PDB entry 2H7D | solution NMR | chains A and B

# Chain A
Molecule: Talin-1
Source organism: Gallus gallus
Notes: fragment: F3 domain
UniProt: P54939 (TLN1_CHICK); residues 309-405 here = UniProt positions 309-405
Amino-acid sequence (101 residues; row label = number of the first residue in the row):
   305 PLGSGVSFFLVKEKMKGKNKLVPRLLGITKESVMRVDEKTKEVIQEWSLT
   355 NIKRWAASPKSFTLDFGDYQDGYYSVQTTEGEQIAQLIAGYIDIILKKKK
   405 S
Differences from the reference sequence: cloning artifact (305-308); engineered mutation Ser-336 (Cys in P54939)
What the authors report for this chain:
  - mutagenesis - L325R, W359A, S365D, S379R, Q381V: decreased signaling
  - mutagenesis - K320D: unchanged signaling
  - mutagenesis - K322D: abolished signaling

# Chain B
Molecule: Chimera of 24-mer peptide from Integrin beta-3 and 10-mer peptide from Phosphatidylinositol-4-phosphate 5-kinase type-1 gamma
UniProt: chimeric construct of P05106, O70161: residues 716-739 from P05106 (ITB3_HUMAN) positions 742-765 (UniProt number = residue number + 26); residues 740-749 from O70161 positions 643-652 (UniProt number = residue number - 97)
Amino-acid sequence (34 residues; numbered 716 to 749; the number before each row is that of its first residue):
   716 KLLITIHDRKEFAKFEEERARAKWVYSPLHYSAR
Differences from the reference sequence: modified residue (741)
Modified / non-standard residues: Tyr-741 (o-phosphotyrosine; PTR)
What the authors report for this chain:
  - mutagenesis - F727A, F730A: decreased signaling

# Chain A / chain B interface
Residue-residue contacts (32):
  Asn-323(A) / Asp-723(B)
  Asn-323(A) / Phe-727(B)
  Lys-324(A) / Asp-723(B)
  Leu-325(A) / Glu-726(B)
  Ile-356(A) / Ser-742(B)
  Ile-356(A) / His-745(B)
  Lys-357(A) / Ser-742(B)
  Lys-357(A) / His-745(B)
  Arg-358(A) / Trp-739(B)
  Arg-358(A) / Val-740(B)
  Arg-358(A) / Tyr-741(B)
  Trp-359(A) / Trp-739(B)
  Trp-359(A) / Val-740(B)
  Trp-359(A) / Ser-742(B)
  Ala-360(A) / Ala-737(B)
  Ala-360(A) / Lys-738(B)
  Ala-360(A) / Trp-739(B)
  Ala-361(A) / Lys-738(B)
  Ser-362(A) / Glu-733(B)
  Ser-362(A) / Ala-737(B)
  Pro-363(A) / Glu-733(B)
  Ser-365(A) / Phe-730(B)
  Thr-367(A) / Arg-734(B)
  Asp-369(A) / Trp-739(B)
  Ser-379(A) / Phe-730(B)
  Ser-379(A) / Arg-734(B)
  Val-380(A) / Phe-730(B)
  Gln-381(A) / Glu-726(B)
  Gln-381(A) / Phe-730(B)
  Ile-396(A) / Leu-744(B)
  Leu-400(A) / Pro-743(B)
  Leu-400(A) / Leu-744(B)
Also at the interface, not in a pair above, chain A (21 interface residues in all): Thr-354, Lys-364
Also at the interface, not in a pair above, chain B (16 interface residues in all): Lys-729
Interface features reported in the paper:
  - interface residues, chain A: Trp-359(A), Ser-365(A), Ser-379(A), Gln-381(A)
  - hot spots on chain A (mutagenesis) - Q381V: decreased binding to Chimera of 24-mer peptide from Integrin beta-3 and 10-mer peptide from Phosphatidylinositol-4-phosphate 5-kinase type-1 gamma (chain B)
  - hot spots on chain A (mutagenesis) - L325R: abolished binding to Chimera of 24-mer peptide from Integrin beta-3 and 10-mer peptide from Phosphatidylinositol-4-phosphate 5-kinase type-1 gamma (chain B)
  - interface residues, chain B: His-722(B), Phe-727(B), Phe-730(B), Trp-739(B)
  - hot spots on chain B (mutagenesis) - F727A: decreased binding to Talin-1 (chain A)
  - hot spots on chain B (mutagenesis) - F730A: abolished binding to Talin-1 (chain A)

# Overview
The interface between chain A and chain B involves 21 residues on one side and 16 on the other. From the
paper: L325R, W359A and S365D of chain A, among others, reduce signaling; interface residues Trp-359(A),
Ser-365(A) and His-722(B) among others; 9 substitutions were tested in all.
Here chain A is Talin-1 (Gallus gallus) and chain B is Chimera of 24-mer peptide from Integrin beta-3 and
10-mer peptide from Phosphatidylinositol-4-phosphate 5-kinase type-1 gamma. Entry 2H7D (Solution structure of
the talin F3 domain in complex with a chimeric beta3 integrin-PIP kinase peptide) was determined by solution
NMR, deposited together with 2H7E.
